Entry 8R5O (electron microscopy, 2.49 A resolution); this record covers chains D and M of the 20 polymer chains in the assembly.

== Chain D ==
Name: DNA-directed RNA polymerase subunit beta'
Organism: Sinapis alba
Notes: EC 2.7.7.6
Reference sequence: A0A6C0M5W0 (A0A6C0M5W0_SINAL); residues 1-680 here = UniProt positions 1-680
Sequence (680 residues; numbered 1 to 680; the number before each row is that of its first residue):
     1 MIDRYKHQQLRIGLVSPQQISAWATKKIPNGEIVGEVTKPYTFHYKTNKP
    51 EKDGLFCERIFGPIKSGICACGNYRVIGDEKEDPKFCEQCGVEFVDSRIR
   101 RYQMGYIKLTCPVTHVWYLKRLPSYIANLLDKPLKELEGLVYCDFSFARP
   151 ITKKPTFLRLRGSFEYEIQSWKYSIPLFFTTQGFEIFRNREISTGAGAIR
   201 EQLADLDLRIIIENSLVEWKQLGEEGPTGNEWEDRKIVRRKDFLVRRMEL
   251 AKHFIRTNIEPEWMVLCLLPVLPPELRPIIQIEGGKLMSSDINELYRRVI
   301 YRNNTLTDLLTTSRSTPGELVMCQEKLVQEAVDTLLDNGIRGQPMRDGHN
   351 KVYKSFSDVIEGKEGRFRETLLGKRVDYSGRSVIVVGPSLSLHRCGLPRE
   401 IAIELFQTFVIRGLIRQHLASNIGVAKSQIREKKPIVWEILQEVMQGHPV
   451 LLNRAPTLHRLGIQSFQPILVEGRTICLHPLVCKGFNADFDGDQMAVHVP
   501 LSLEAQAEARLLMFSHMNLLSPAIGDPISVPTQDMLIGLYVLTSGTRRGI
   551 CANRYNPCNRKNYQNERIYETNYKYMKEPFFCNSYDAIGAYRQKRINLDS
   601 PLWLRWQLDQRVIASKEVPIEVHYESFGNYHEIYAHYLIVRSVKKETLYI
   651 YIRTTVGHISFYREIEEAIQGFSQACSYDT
Not modelled in the structure: 26-34, 65-97, 226-233, 279-290, 311-320, 362-382, 454-460, 483-494, 559-577, 677-680

== Chain M ==
Name: PAP8
Organism: Sinapis alba
Sequence (334 residues; row label = number of the first residue in the row):
     1 MASSAASPSLSLLSLTPKPPPSPSTASATSHRLFPSFRTNGCFAPLTLKP
    51 RRGRSIIVKVDDGDADGGGQDEYDMDDEEVEEVDNKKDYDVEYDPLAAAM
   101 AAASGGGGDGDIAFVQSKSFISTQGWDSEMVVDYRINEDEFHKISLLDCD
   151 FFIRKPPDPDNDVYDFREMYVTPPDTDIYSVPRVLAPMPQKYIRCAMSDY
   201 GCYDVTEPPIDAPRDPLYKSEREISKVFLTKHYRNRRLNDPEFVLDFEEI
   251 YVIDSKTKSITRARVLVTVPGGRKRDRKDDLLVIRDNGNSFKIIHVGERD
   301 DPTTVIEREEWTKTREDMEKHLRKLRDFSVSNWF
Not modelled in the structure: 1-130

== How chain D and chain M interact ==
Residue-residue contacts (89):
  R548(D) - E310(M)  salt bridge
  G549(D) - E310(M)
  G549(D) - W311(M)
  G549(D) - T314(M)
  I550(D) - W311(M)
  I550(D) - T314(M)  hydrogen bond (backbone-side chain)
  I550(D) - R315(M)
  I550(D) - M318(M)  hydrophobic
  I550(D) - W333(M)  hydrophobic
  N553(D) - E307(M)  hydrogen bond
  N553(D) - W311(M)  hydrogen bond (backbone-side chain)
  R554(D) - W311(M)
  Y555(D) - W311(M)  hydrogen bond (backbone-side chain)
  N556(D) - W311(M)
  P557(D) - T304(M)
  P557(D) - R308(M)  hydrogen bond (backbone-side chain)
  P557(D) - W311(M)
  C558(D) - R308(M)
  E578(D) - T303(M)  hydrogen bond
  W603(D) - T303(M)  hydrogen bond
  W603(D) - I306(M)  hydrophobic
  D609(D) - Y218(M)  hydrogen bond
  Q610(D) - Y203(M)
  Q610(D) - V205(M)
  Q610(D) - S220(M)  hydrogen bond (backbone-side chain)
  R611(D) - Y218(M)  hydrogen bond
  V612(D) - V205(M)
  I613(D) - V205(M)
  K616(D) - C202(M)
  K616(D) - Y203(M)
  K616(D) - D204(M)
  K616(D) - E223(M)  salt bridge
  E617(D) - C202(M)
  V618(D) - Y200(M)
  V618(D) - G201(M)
  V618(D) - N287(M)
  P619(D) - Y200(M)  hydrogen bond (backbone-side chain)
  P619(D) - G201(M)
  I620(D) - R285(M)
  I620(D) - V305(M)  hydrophobic
  I620(D) - E309(M)
  E621(D) - V283(M)
  E621(D) - I284(M)
  E621(D) - R285(M)  salt bridge
  E621(D) - V305(M)
  V622(D) - Y200(M)  hydrophobic
  V622(D) - L282(M)
  V622(D) - V283(M)
  V622(D) - I284(M)  hydrogen bond (backbone-backbone)
  H623(D) - L282(M)
  H623(D) - D300(M)
  Y624(D) - S198(M)
  Y624(D) - L245(M)  hydrophobic
  Y624(D) - F247(M)
  Y624(D) - L281(M)
  Y624(D) - L282(M)  hydrogen bond (backbone-backbone)
  E625(D) - L245(M)
  E625(D) - F247(M)
  E625(D) - L281(M)
  E625(D) - R299(M)  salt bridge
  S626(D) - V244(M)
  S626(D) - L245(M)  hydrogen bond (backbone-backbone)
  S626(D) - F247(M)
  S626(D) - R277(M)  hydrogen bond (side chain-backbone)
  S626(D) - K278(M)
  S626(D) - D280(M)
  F627(D) - F243(M)
  F627(D) - K278(M)
  Y630(D) - S198(M)
  H631(D) - R299(M)  hydrogen bond
  E632(D) - D199(M)
  E632(D) - R222(M)  salt bridge
  I633(D) - P302(M)  hydrophobic
  I633(D) - V305(M)  hydrophobic
  I633(D) - I306(M)  hydrophobic
  Y634(D) - G201(M)  hydrogen bond (side chain-backbone)
  Y634(D) - R222(M)  hydrogen bond
  Y634(D) - I306(M)
  A635(D) - I306(M)
  Y637(D) - Y203(M)
  I639(D) - Y203(M)  hydrophobic
  R641(D) - D199(M)  salt bridge
  R641(D) - R222(M)
  V643(D) - A196(M)  hydrophobic
  V643(D) - L238(M)
  K644(D) - L238(M)  hydrogen bond (side chain-backbone)
  R653(D) - I306(M)
  R653(D) - E307(M)  salt bridge
  R653(D) - E310(M)  salt bridge
Other interface residues (no listed pair), chain D (42 interface residues in all): G628, L638
Other interface residues (no listed pair), chain M (48 interface residues in all): M197, E207, S225, T230, N239

== Summary ==
Chain D and chain M form an interface of 42 and 48 residues respectively; the contacts include 19 hydrogen
bonds and 8 salt bridges. Polar pairs include R548(D)-E310(M), K616(D)-E223(M) and E621(D)-R285(M).
Here chain D is DNA-directed RNA polymerase subunit beta' and chain M is PAP8, both from Sinapis alba. Entry
8R5O (Plastid-encoded RNA polymerase) was determined by electron microscopy (same publication as 8R6S, 8RDJ
and 8RAS).
